PDB entry 1HLO | X-ray diffraction, 2.80 A resolution | chains D and B of the 4 polymer chains in the assembly

== Chain D ==
Molecule: 11-nt DNA strand
Sequence (11 nucleotides; numbered 116 to 126; the number before each row is that of its first residue):
   116 ACCACGTGGTG

== Chain B ==
Protein: Protein (transcription factor max)
Organism: Homo sapiens
Reference sequence: P61244 (MAX_HUMAN); residues 10-82 here correspond to UniProt positions 20-92 (UniProt number = residue number + 10)
Chain sequence (80 residues; numbered 3 to 82; the number before each row is that of its first residue):
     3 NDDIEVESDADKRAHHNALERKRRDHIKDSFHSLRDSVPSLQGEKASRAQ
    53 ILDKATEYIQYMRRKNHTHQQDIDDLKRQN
Disordered / not traced: 3-9
UniProt features mapped onto this chain:
  - region: His71 to Asn82 (Leucine-zipper)
  - modified residue: Lys56 (N6-acetyllysine)
Reported in the primary citation:
  - self-association interface (contacts with another copy of this molecule); pairs are residue here / residue on that copy: Tyr63-Asp55, His71-Asp31, Gln73-His34, Asp55, Glu59, Tyr63, Thr70, His71, Gln73, Asp74
  - contacts within the chain: Gln62, Arg66
  - binding site for the 11-nt DNA strand: Arg15, His18, Glu22, Arg26
  - binding site for the 11-nt DNA strand (chain D): His18, Tyr63
  - post-translational modification sites: Ser10 (citing earlier work)
  - specificity-determining residues: Arg26

== Interface between chain D and chain B ==
Contacting residue pairs (14; chain D residue first):
  DC117(D) - Ser49(B)  hydrogen bond to the phosphate
  DC118(D) - Ser49(B)  phosphate contact
  DC118(D) - Arg50(B)  hydrogen bond to the phosphate
  DA119(D) - Arg50(B)  salt bridge to the phosphate
  DC120(D) - Arg23(B)  phosphate contact
  DC120(D) - Arg26(B)  salt bridge to the phosphate
  DG121(D) - Asn19(B)  sugar contact
  DG121(D) - Arg23(B)  salt bridge to the phosphate
  DG121(D) - Arg26(B)  salt bridge to the phosphate
  DT122(D) - Asn19(B)  phosphate contact
  DT122(D) - Glu22(B)  base contact
  DG123(D) - Arg15(B)  salt bridge to the phosphate
  DG123(D) - His18(B)  hydrogen bond to the base
  DG124(D) - His18(B)  hydrogen bond to the base
Interface residues without a listed pair, chain B (11 interface residues in all): Lys30, Ala48, Gln52

== In short ==
Chain D and chain B form an interface of 8 and 11 residues respectively, with 4 hydrogen bonds and 5 salt
bridges. Polar contacts include DG123(D)-His18(B), DG124(D)-His18(B) and DC117(D)-Ser49(B). The paper reports
a binding site for the 11-nt DNA strand at Arg15(B), His18(B) and Glu22(B) among others; a binding site for
the 11-nt DNA strand (chain D) at His18(B) and Tyr63(B).
Here chain D is an 11-nt DNA strand and chain B is Protein (transcription factor max) (Homo sapiens). Entry
1HLO (The crystal structure of an intact human max-DNA complex: new insights into mechanisms of
transcriptional control) was determined by X-ray diffraction.
